4X6D - chains A and H of the 4 polymer chains in the assembly; structure by X-ray diffraction, 2.98 A resolution.

== Chain A ==
Name: T-cell surface glycoprotein CD1a
From: Homo sapiens
UniProt: P06126 (CD1A_HUMAN); residues 4-278 here correspond to UniProt positions 21-295 (UniProt number = residue number + 17)
Amino-acid sequence (275 residues; each row starts with the number of its first residue):
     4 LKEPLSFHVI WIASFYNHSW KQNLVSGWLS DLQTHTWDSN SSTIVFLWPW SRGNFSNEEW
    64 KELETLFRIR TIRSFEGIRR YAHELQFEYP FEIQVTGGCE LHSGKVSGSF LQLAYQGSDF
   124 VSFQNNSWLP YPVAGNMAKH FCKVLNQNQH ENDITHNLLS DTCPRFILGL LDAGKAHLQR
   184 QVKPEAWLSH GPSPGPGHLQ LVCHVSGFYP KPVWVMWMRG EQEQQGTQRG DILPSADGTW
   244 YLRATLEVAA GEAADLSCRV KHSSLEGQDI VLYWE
Unresolved in the structure: 4-6, 19-23
Sequence notes: variant Ile-13 (Thr30 in P06126), Trp-51 (Cys68 in P06126)
Curated features (UniProtKB/Swiss-Prot):
  - binding site (a D-galactosylceramide): Arg-73 to Ser-77, Glu-154, Thr-158
  - glycosylation (N-linked (GlcNAc...) asparagine): Asn-20, Asn-43, Asn-57, Asn-128
Disulfide bonds: Cys-102/Cys-166, Cys-206/Cys-261
Covalently attached groups: glycan linked to Asn-57

== Chain H ==
Name: TCR beta
From: Homo sapiens
Amino-acid sequence (245 residues; row label = number of the first residue in the row):
     1 NAGVTQTPKF RVLKTGQSMT LLCAQDMNHE YMYWYRQDPG MGLRLIHYSV GEGTTAKGEV
    61 PDGYNVSRLK KQNFLLGLES AAPSQTSVYF CASRYFLPTQ GMGAFFGQGT RLTVVEDLNK
   121 VFPPEVAVFE PSEAEISHTQ KATLVCLATG FYPDHVELSW WVNGKEVHSG VCTDPQPLKE
   181 QPALNDSRYA LSSRLRVSAT FWQNPRNHFR CQVQFYGLSE NDEWTQDRAK PVTQIVSAEA
   241 WGRAD
Unresolved in the structure: 1-2, 245
Disulfide bonds: Cys-23/Cys-91, Cys-146/Cys-211

== How chain A and chain H interact ==
Residue-residue contacts (11; chain A residue first):
  Glu-65(A) / Phe-96(H)
  Thr-68(A) / Phe-96(H)
  Leu-69(A) / Phe-96(H)
  Leu-69(A) / Leu-97(H)  hydrophobic
  Ile-72(A) / Phe-96(H)  hydrophobic
  Arg-76(A) / Thr-99(H)
  Asn-151(A) / Thr-99(H)  hydrogen bond (side chain-backbone)
  His-153(A) / Thr-99(H)
  His-153(A) / Gln-100(H)
  His-153(A) / Gly-101(H)
  Glu-154(A) / Thr-99(H)
Other interface residues (no listed pair), chain A (10 interface residues in all): Arg-73, Ile-157
Other interface residues (no listed pair), chain H (6 interface residues in all): Tyr-31

== Overview ==
Chain A and chain H form an interface of 10 and 6 residues respectively; the contacts include 1 hydrogen bond.
Its one hydrogen-bonded contact is Asn-151(A)/Thr-99(H). UniProt lists 7 D-galactosylceramide-binding residues
on chain A.
Here chain A is T-cell surface glycoprotein CD1a and chain H is TCR beta, both from Homo sapiens. Entry 4X6D
(CD1a ternary complex with endogenous lipids and BK6 TCR) was determined by X-ray diffraction, deposited
together with 4X6F, 4X6B, 4X6C and 4X6E.
